Entry 9LBV (X-ray diffraction, 1.85 A resolution); this record covers chains A and B.

Chain A (and B):
Name: Histidinol dehydrogenase
Source organism: Pseudomonas aeruginosa
Notes: EC 1.1.1.23; chain B of this document is another copy of the same molecule, construct and numbering; everything in this record applies to it too
UniProt: A0A072ZEH5 (A0A072ZEH5_PSEAI); numbering as in UniProt (aligned over 3-440)
Sequence (438 residues; row label = number of the first residue in the row):
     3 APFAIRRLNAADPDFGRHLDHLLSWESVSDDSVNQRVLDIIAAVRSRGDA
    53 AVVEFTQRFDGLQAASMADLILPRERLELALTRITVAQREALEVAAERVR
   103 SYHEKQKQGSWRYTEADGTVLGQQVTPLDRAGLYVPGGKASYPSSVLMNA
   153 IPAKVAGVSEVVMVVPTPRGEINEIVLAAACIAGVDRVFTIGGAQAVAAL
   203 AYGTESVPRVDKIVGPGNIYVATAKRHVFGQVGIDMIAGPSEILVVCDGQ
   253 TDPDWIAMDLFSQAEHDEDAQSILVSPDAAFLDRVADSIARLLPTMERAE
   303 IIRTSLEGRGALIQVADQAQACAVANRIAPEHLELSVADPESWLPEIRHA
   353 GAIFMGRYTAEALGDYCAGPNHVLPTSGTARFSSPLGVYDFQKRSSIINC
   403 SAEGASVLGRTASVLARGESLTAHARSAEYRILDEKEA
Disordered / not traced: 373-388, 439-440 (chain B: fully traced)

Chain A / chain B interface:
Pairs across the interface (184):
  Ala-89(A) with Val-416(B)
  Gln-90(A) with Val-416(B); Leu-417(B); Gly-420(B)
  Ala-93(A) with Thr-413(B); Leu-417(B), hydrophobic
  Gln-110(A) with Phe-384(B)
  Trp-113(A) with Val-375(B), hydrophobic; Thr-381(B); Phe-384(B), hydrophobic
  Arg-114(A) with Glu-343(B), salt bridge; Leu-346(B)
  Tyr-115(A) with Gly-380(B); Arg-383(B)
  Glu-117(A) with Thr-378(B), hydrogen bond
  Leu-123(A) with Leu-376(B), hydrophobic; Thr-378(B); Thr-381(B)
  Gly-124(A) with Val-375(B)
  Gln-125(A) with Val-375(B)
  Gln-126(A) with Leu-346(B)
  Lys-141(A) with Glu-421(B); Ser-422(B)
  Ser-143(A) with Glu-421(B)
  Tyr-144(A) with Leu-423(B), hydrophobic; His-426(B), hydrogen bond
  Pro-145(A) with Glu-421(B)
  Asn-175(A) with Glu-421(B), hydrogen bond
  Ile-177(A) with Gly-420(B)
  Val-178(A) with Glu-421(B)
  Arg-228(A) with Phe-231(B)
  Phe-231(A) with Phe-231(B), hydrophobic; Ile-236(B), hydrophobic; Ile-239(B), hydrophobic
  Ile-239(A) with Phe-231(B), hydrophobic
  Asp-256(A) with Tyr-432(B)
  Trp-257(A) with Tyr-432(B); Arg-433(B)
  Met-260(A) with Ala-425(B); Arg-428(B); Ser-429(B); Tyr-432(B), hydrophobic
  Asp-261(A) with Ser-429(B), hydrogen bond; Arg-433(B), salt bridge
  Phe-263(A) with Ala-425(B)
  Ser-264(A) with Ala-425(B); His-426(B), hydrogen bond (backbone-side chain)
  Glu-267(A) with Leu-423(B); Thr-424(B); Ala-425(B), hydrogen bond (side chain-backbone); His-426(B), salt bridge
  Leu-294(A) with Arg-428(B)
  Thr-297(A) with Arg-428(B), hydrogen bond
  Met-298(A) with Thr-424(B); Ala-425(B), hydrophobic; Arg-428(B), hydrogen bond
  Glu-299(A) with Thr-424(B), hydrogen bond
  Arg-300(A) with Ser-422(B); Leu-423(B)
  Glu-336(A) with Arg-433(B), salt bridge
  Pro-342(A) with Asn-401(B)
  Glu-343(A) with Arg-114(B), salt bridge
  Leu-346(A) with Arg-114(B)
  Arg-350(A) with Asp-131(B), salt bridge; Lys-395(B), hydrogen bond (backbone-side chain)
  His-351(A) with Asp-131(B), salt bridge
  Ala-352(A) with Lys-395(B), hydrogen bond (backbone-side chain); Ser-397(B), hydrogen bond (backbone-side chain)
  Gly-353(A) with Ser-397(B), hydrogen bond (backbone-side chain)
  Ala-354(A) with Ser-398(B)
  Ile-355(A) with Ser-397(B); Ser-398(B), hydrogen bond (backbone-backbone); Ile-399(B); Ile-400(B), hydrogen bond (backbone-backbone)
  Phe-356(A) with Ile-400(B), hydrophobic
  Met-357(A) with Ile-400(B), hydrogen bond (backbone-backbone); Asn-401(B)
  Arg-359(A) with Arg-433(B), hydrogen bond (backbone-side chain)
  Tyr-360(A) with Cys-402(B); Ala-404(B), hydrophobic; Ala-407(B); Arg-433(B); Leu-435(B)
  Thr-361(A) with Ile-400(B); Asn-401(B); Cys-402(B), hydrogen bond (side chain-backbone)
  Ala-362(A) with Ser-429(B); Arg-433(B)
  Ala-364(A) with His-426(B)
  Leu-365(A) with Cys-402(B), hydrophobic; Ala-414(B), hydrophobic
  Asp-367(A) with His-426(B), salt bridge
  Tyr-368(A) with Ala-414(B), hydrophobic; Leu-417(B), hydrophobic; Ala-418(B); Glu-421(B), hydrogen bond; Leu-423(B); His-426(B)
  Tyr-391(A) with Pro-387(B), hydrophobic
  Lys-395(A) with Ala-352(B), hydrogen bond (side chain-backbone); Gly-353(B)
  Arg-396(A) with Asn-373(B), hydrogen bond (backbone-side chain)
  Ser-397(A) with Ala-352(B), hydrogen bond (side chain-backbone); Gly-353(B), hydrogen bond (side chain-backbone); Ile-355(B); Asn-373(B)
  Ser-398(A) with Ala-354(B); Ile-355(B), hydrogen bond (backbone-backbone); Asn-373(B), hydrogen bond; His-374(B); Val-375(B)
  Ile-399(A) with Ile-355(B); Met-357(B), hydrophobic
  Ile-400(A) with Ile-355(B), hydrogen bond (backbone-backbone); Phe-356(B), hydrophobic; Met-357(B), hydrogen bond (backbone-backbone); Thr-361(B)
  Asn-401(A) with Pro-342(B); Met-357(B); Thr-361(B)
  Cys-402(A) with Tyr-360(B); Thr-361(B), hydrogen bond (backbone-side chain); Leu-365(B), hydrophobic
  Ser-403(A) with Tyr-360(B)
  Ala-404(A) with Tyr-360(B)
  Ala-407(A) with Tyr-360(B)
  Val-409(A) with Arg-100(B)
  Leu-410(A) with Leu-376(B), hydrophobic
  Gly-411(A) with Leu-365(B)
  Thr-413(A) with Ala-93(B); Arg-100(B)
  Ala-414(A) with Tyr-368(B), hydrophobic
  Val-416(A) with Ala-89(B); Gln-90(B)
  Leu-417(A) with Gln-90(B); Ala-93(B), hydrophobic; Leu-94(B), hydrophobic; Tyr-368(B), hydrophobic
  Ala-418(A) with Tyr-368(B)
  Gly-420(A) with Gln-90(B); Ile-177(B)
  Glu-421(A) with Lys-141(B); Ser-143(B); Pro-145(B); Asn-175(B), hydrogen bond; Tyr-368(B), hydrogen bond
  Ser-422(A) with Lys-141(B); Arg-300(B)
  Leu-423(A) with Lys-141(B); Tyr-144(B), hydrophobic; Glu-267(B); Arg-300(B); Tyr-368(B)
  Thr-424(A) with Glu-267(B), hydrogen bond (backbone-side chain); Met-298(B); Glu-299(B), hydrogen bond
  Ala-425(A) with Met-260(B); Phe-263(B); Ser-264(B); Glu-267(B), hydrogen bond (backbone-side chain); Met-298(B), hydrophobic
  His-426(A) with Tyr-144(B), hydrogen bond; Ser-264(B), hydrogen bond; Glu-267(B), salt bridge; Ala-364(B); Asp-367(B), salt bridge; Tyr-368(B)
  Arg-428(A) with Met-260(B); Leu-294(B); Met-298(B)
  Ser-429(A) with Met-260(B); Asp-261(B), hydrogen bond; Ala-362(B); Ala-364(B)
  Tyr-432(A) with Asp-256(B); Trp-257(B); Met-260(B), hydrophobic; Leu-294(B)
  Arg-433(A) with Trp-257(B); Asp-261(B), salt bridge; Glu-336(B), salt bridge; Arg-359(B), hydrogen bond (side chain-backbone); Tyr-360(B); Ala-362(B)
Other interface residues (no listed pair), chain A (91 interface residues in all): Leu-94, Ala-142, Ile-236, Ile-304, Ala-370, Ala-430
Other interface residues (no listed pair), chain B (98 interface residues in all): Val-96, Ala-97, Gln-126, Thr-128, Ala-142, Val-178, Arg-228, Gly-232, Ile-304, Gly-358, Cys-369, Ser-386, Leu-388, Ser-403, Leu-410, Gly-411, Ala-430

In short:
The interface between chain A and chain B involves 91 residues on one side and 98 on the other, with 37
hydrogen bonds and 12 salt bridges. Among the polar pairs are Arg-114(A)/Glu-343(B), Asp-261(A)/Arg-433(B) and
Glu-267(A)/His-426(B).
Chain A and chain B are both Histidinol dehydrogenase (Pseudomonas aeruginosa); the structure, Pseudomonas
aeruginosa Histidinol dehydrogenase with ADPP, was determined by X-ray diffraction (same publication as 9IVY
and 8XSQ).
